PDB entry 7WBV | electron microscopy, 4.10 A resolution (low resolution: residue-level contacts below are approximate; hydrogen-bond / salt-bridge calls are withheld) | chains T and f of the 26 polymer chains in the assembly

== Chain T ==
Molecule: 198-nt DNA strand
Sequence (198 nucleotides; row label = number of the first residue in the row; numbers below 1 keep their minus sign (DA-72 is residue -72)):
   -72 ATCAGAATCCCGGTGCCGAGGCCGCTCAATTGGTCGTAGACAGCTCTAGC
   -22 ACCGCTTAAACGCACGTACGCGCTGTCCCCCGCGTTTTAACCGCCAAGGG
    28 GATTACACCCAAGACACCAGGCACGAGACAGAAAAACACAACGAAAACGG
    78 CCACCACCCAAACACACCAAACACAAGAGCTAATTGACTGACGTAAGC
Disordered / not traced: 87-125

== Chain f ==
Name: Histone H4
Source organism: Homo sapiens
Reference sequence: P62805 (H4_HUMAN); residues 1-102 here correspond to UniProt positions 2-103 (UniProt number = residue number + 1)
Amino-acid sequence (106 residues; row label = number of the first residue in the row; numbers below 1 keep their minus sign (Gly-3 is residue -3)):
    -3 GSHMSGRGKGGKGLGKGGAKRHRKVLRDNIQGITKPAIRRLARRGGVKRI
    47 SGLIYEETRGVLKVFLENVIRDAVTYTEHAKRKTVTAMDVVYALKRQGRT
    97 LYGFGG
Disordered / not traced: -3 to 24
Differences from the reference sequence: expression tag (-3 to 0)
UniProt features mapped onto this chain:
  - DNA-binding region: Lys16 to Lys20
  - modified residue: Ser1 (N-acetylserine), Arg3 (Asymmetric dimethylarginine), Lys5 (N6-(2-hydroxyisobutyryl)lysine), Lys8 (N6-(2-hydroxyisobutyryl)lysine), Lys12 (N6-(2-hydroxyisobutyryl)lysine), Lys16 (N6-(2-hydroxyisobutyryl)lysine), Lys20 (N6,N6,N6-trimethyllysine), Lys31 (N6-(2-hydroxyisobutyryl)lysine), Lys44 (N6-(2-hydroxyisobutyryl)lysine), Ser47 (Phosphoserine), Tyr51 (Phosphotyrosine), Lys59 (N6-(2-hydroxyisobutyryl)lysine), Lys77 (N6-(2-hydroxyisobutyryl)lysine), Lys79 (N6-(2-hydroxyisobutyryl)lysine), Thr80 (Phosphothreonine), Tyr88 (Phosphotyrosine), Lys91 (N6-(2-hydroxyisobutyryl)lysine)
  - cross-link (Glycyl lysine isopeptide (Lys-Gly)): Lys12 (interchain with G-Cter in SUMO2), Lys20 (interchain with G-Cter in SUMO2), Lys31 (interchain with G-Cter in SUMO2), Lys59 (interchain with G-Cter in SUMO2), Lys79 (interchain with G-Cter in SUMO2), Lys91 (interchain with G-Cter in SUMO2)

== Chain T / chain f interface ==
Contacting residue pairs - 11 pairs, chain T then chain f:
  DC6(T) with Arg45(f)
  DC7(T) with Arg45(f); Ile46(f); Ser47(f)
  DC8(T) with Arg45(f); Ile46(f)
  DG27(T) with Lys79(f)
  DG28(T) with Arg78(f); Lys79(f); Thr80(f)
  DA29(T) with Arg78(f)
Other interface residues (no listed pair), chain T (7 interface residues in all): DG9
Other interface residues (no listed pair), chain f (11 interface residues in all): Arg35, Arg39, Lys44, Gly48, Lys77

== In short ==
Chain T and chain f form an interface of 7 and 11 residues respectively. From UniProt: a DNA-binding region on
chain f.
Here chain T is a 198-nt DNA strand and chain f is Histone H4 (Homo sapiens). Entry 7WBV (RNA polymerase II
elongation complex bound with Elf1 and Spt4/5, stalled at SHL(-4) of the nucleosome) was determined by
electron microscopy, deposited together with 7WBW, 7WBX and 8HE5.
